6Z6P - chains E and J of the 14 polymer chains in the assembly; structure by electron microscopy, 4.43 A resolution (low resolution: residue-level contacts below are approximate; hydrogen-bond / salt-bridge calls are withheld).

# Chain E
Protein: Histone H3.2
Organism: Xenopus laevis
UniProtKB: P84233 (H32_XENLA); residues 39-135 here correspond to UniProt positions 40-136 (UniProt number = residue number + 1)
Sequence (97 residues; each row starts with the number of its first residue):
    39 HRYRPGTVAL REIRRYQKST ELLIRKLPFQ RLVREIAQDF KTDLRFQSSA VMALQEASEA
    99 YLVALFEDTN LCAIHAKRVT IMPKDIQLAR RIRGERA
Sequence notes: conflict Ala102 (Gly103 in P84233)
Swiss-Prot annotation at these positions:
  - modified residue: Tyr41 (Phosphotyrosine), Lys56 (N6,N6,N6-trimethyllysine), Ser57 (Phosphoserine), Lys64 (N6-(2-hydroxyisobutyryl)lysine), Lys79 (N6,N6,N6-trimethyllysine), Thr80 (Phosphothreonine), Ser86 (Phosphoserine), Thr107 (Phosphothreonine), Lys115 (N6-acetyllysine), Lys122 (N6-(2-hydroxyisobutyryl)lysine)
  - lipidation: Cys110 (S-palmitoyl cysteine)

# Chain J
Molecule: 145-nt DNA strand
Sequence (145 nucleotides; each row starts with the number of its first residue; numbers below 1 keep their minus sign (DA-72 is residue -72)):
   -72 ATCGATGTAT ATATCTGACA CGTGCCTGGA GACTAGGGAG TAATCCCCTT GGCGGTTAAA
   -12 ACGCGGGGGA CAGCGCGTAC GTGCGTTTAA GCGGTGCTAG AGCTGTCTAC GACCAATTGA
    48 GCGGCCTCGG CACCGGGATT CTGAT

# How chain E and chain J interact
Contacting residue pairs (21; chain E residue first):
  His39(E) with DT69(J); DG70(J)
  Arg40(E) with DG-8(J)
  Tyr41(E) with DT69(J); DG70(J)
  Arg42(E) with DG-5(J); DG70(J)
  Pro43(E) with DG-5(J)
  Thr45(E) with DT69(J); DG70(J)
  Arg63(E) with DA-13(J)
  Arg72(E) with DT-23(J)
  Arg83(E) with DT-24(J); DT-23(J)
  Phe84(E) with DT-24(J); DT-23(J)
  Gln85(E) with DT-24(J)
  Arg116(E) with DA-3(J)
  Thr118(E) with DG-4(J); DA-3(J)
  Met120(E) with DC-2(J)
Interface residues without a listed pair, chain E (15 interface residues in all): Leu82
Interface residues without a listed pair, chain J (13 interface residues in all): DC-25, DA-14, DC-9

# Summary
15 residues of chain E and 13 residues of chain J are in contact.
Here chain E is Histone H3.2 (Xenopus laevis) and chain J is a 145-nt DNA strand. Entry 6Z6P (HDAC-PC-Nuc) was
determined by electron microscopy together with 6Z6F, 6Z6H and 6Z6O from the same study.
